PDB entry 4DR2 | X-ray diffraction, 3.25 A resolution | chains A and D of the 21 polymer chains in the assembly

Chain A:
Molecule: 16S rRNA
From: Thermus thermophilus
Sequence (1522 nucleotides; row label = number of the first residue in the row; note: 42 numbers in that range are skipped by the numbering (no residue carries them; nothing is unmodelled there); a row labelled like 190A-190L holds insertion residues (190A, then the next letters in order); numbering starts at 0):
     0 UUUGUUGGAGAGUUUGAUCCUGGCUCAGGGUGAACGCUGGCGGCGUGCCU
    50 AAGACAUGCAAGUCGUGCGGG
    73 CCGCGGGGUUUU
    88 ACUCCG
    95 UGGUC
   101 AGCGGCGGACGGGUGAGUAACGCGUGGGU
  129A G
   130 ACCUACCCGGAAGAGGGGGACAACCCGGGGAAACUCGGGCUAAUCCCCCA
   180 UGUGGACCCGC
190A-190L CCCUUGGGGUGU
   191 GUCCAAAGGGCUUU
   216 GCCCGCUUCCGGAUGGGCCCGCGUCCCAUCAGCUAGUUGGUGGGGUAAUG
   266 GCCCACCAAGGCGACGACGGGUAGCCGGUCUGAGAGGAUGGCCGGCCACA
   316 GGGGCACUGAGACACGGGCCCCACUCCUACGGGAGGCAGCAGUUAGGAAU
   366 CUUCCGCAAUGGGCGCAAGCCUGACGGAGCGACGCCGCUUGGAGGAAGAA
   416 GCCCUUCGGGGUGUAAACUCCUGAA
   442 CCCGGGACGAAACCCCCGACGA
   474 GGGGACUGACGGUACCGGG
   494 GUAAUAGCGCCGGCCAACUCCGUGCCAGCAGCCGCGGUAAUACGGAGGGC
   544 GCGAGCGUUACCCGGAUUCACUGGGCGUAAAGGGCGUGUAGGCGGCCUGG
   594 GGCGUCCCAUGUGAAAGACCACGGCUCAACCGUGGGGGAGCGUGGGAUAC
   644 GCUCAGGCUAGACGGUGGGAGAGGGUGGUGGAAUUCCCGGAGUAGCGGUG
   694 AAAUGCGCAGAUACCGGGAGGAACGCCGAUGGCGAAGGCAGCCACCUGGU
   744 CCACCCGUGACGCUGAGGCGCGAAAGCGUGGGGAGCAAACCGGAUUAGAU
   794 ACCCGGGUAGUCCACGCCCUAAACGAUGCGCGCUAGGUCUCUGGGUCU
   848 CCUGGGGGCCGAAGCUAACGCGUUAAGCGCGCCGCCUGGGGAGUACGGCC
   898 GCAAGGCUGAAACUCAAAGGAAUUGACGGGGGCCCGCACAAGCGGUGGAG
   948 CAUGUGGUUUAAUUCGAAGXAACGCGAAGAACCUUACCAGGCCUUGACAU
   998 GCUAGG
 1003A G
  1004 AACCCGGGUGAAAGCCUGGGGUGCCCC
1030A-1030D GCGA
  1031 GGGGAGCCCUAGCACAGGUGCUGCAUGGCCGUCGUCAGCUCGUGCCGUGA
  1081 GGUGUUGGGUUAAGUCCCGCAACGAGCGCAACCCCCGCCGUUAGUUGCCA
  1131 GCGGUUCGGCCGGGCACUCUAACGGGACUGCCCGCGAAA
  1171 GCGGGAGGAAGGAGGGGACGACGUCUGGUCAGCAUGGCCCUUACGGCCUG
  1221 GGCGACACACGUGCUACAAUGCCCACUACAAAGCGAUGCCACCCGGCAAC
  1271 GGGGAGCUAAUCGCAAAAAGGUGGGCCCAGUUCGGAUUGGGGUCUGCAAC
  1321 CCGACCCCAUGAAGCCGGAAUCGCUAGUAAUCGCGGAUCAG
 1361A C
  1362 CAUGCCGCGGUGAAUACGUUCCCGGGCCUUGUACACACXGCCXGUXACGC
  1412 CAUGGGAGCGGGCUCUACCCGAAGUCGCCGGG
  1446 AGCCUACGGG
  1459 CAGGCGCCGAGGGUAGGGCCCGUGACUGGGGCGAAGUCGUAACAAGGUAG
  1509 CUGUACCGGAAGGUGCGGCUGGAUCCACUCCUUUCU
Disordered / not traced: 0-4, 1534-1538
Differences from the reference sequence: conflict C1534 (A2157 in M26923.1), A1535 (C2158 in M26923.1)
Modified residues: PSU (pseudouridine-5'-monophosphate) at position 516, 7MG (7N-methyl-8-hydroguanosine-5'-monophosphate) at position 527, M2G (N2-dimethylguanosine-5'-monophosphate) at position 966, 5MC (5-methylcytidine-5'-monophosphate) at position 967, 2MG (2N-methylguanosine-5'-monophosphate) at position 1207, 5MC (5-methylcytidine-5'-monophosphate) at position 1400, 4OC (4n,o2'-methylcytidine-5'-monophosphate) at position 1402, 5MC (5-methylcytidine-5'-monophosphate) at position 1404, 5MC (5-methylcytidine-5'-monophosphate) at position 1407, UR3 (3-methyluridine-5'-monophoshate) at position 1498, MA6 (6N-dimethyladenosine-5'-monophoshate) at position 1518, MA6 (6N-dimethyladenosine-5'-monophoshate) at position 1519, PSU (pseudouridine-5'-monophosphate) at position 1540, PSU (pseudouridine-5'-monophosphate) at position 1541
Ion coordination: Mg2+ site 1 near U5 (its only coordinating residue here); Mg2+ site 2 near U12 (its only coordinating residue here); Mg2+ site 3: U12, C526, 7MG_527; Mg2+ site 4 near G21 (its only coordinating residue here); Mg2+ site 5: C48, U49; Mg2+ site 6 near A53 (its only coordinating residue here); Mg2+ site 7: A59, C386; Mg2+ site 8: G61, U62; Mg2+ site 9: G107, G324; Mg2+ site 10: A109, G331; Mg2+ site 11: G117, G289; Mg2+ site 12: C121, G124, U125, G236; 84 more Mg2+ sites not listed
Ligand contacts:
  - paromomycin (PAR), molecule 1: U30, G31, C48, U49, U304, G305, G306, C554, C555
  - paromomycin (PAR), molecule 2: G31, C47, C48, A50, A51, G52, A53, G113, U114, G115, A353, C355, A356, U358, U359, A360, G361, U365, C366
  - paromomycin (PAR), molecule 3: G64, U65, G68, G69, G70, C73, U95, G96, G97, U98, C99, A101
  - paromomycin (PAR), molecule 4: A119, A120, C121, G122, C123, G236, C237, G238, U239, C240, C241, C280, G281, A282
  - paromomycin (PAR), molecule 5: G127, G128, U129, C132, U133, A228, U229, G230, G231
  - paromomycin (PAR), molecule 6: G292, G293, U294, C295, U296, G297, G301, G302, A303, G610, A611, A632
  - paromomycin (PAR), molecule 7: A412, G413, A414, A415, C417, C418, C419, G424, G425, G426, U427, G428
  - paromomycin (PAR), molecule 8: G567, G568, C569, G570, G575, G821, G874, C875, C877, C879, C880
  - paromomycin (PAR), molecule 9: U598, C599, C601, A602, U603, G604, A632, G633, C634, G635, U636, G637
  - paromomycin (PAR), molecule 10: U605, G606, A607, A608, G628, G629, G630, G631
  - paromomycin (PAR), molecule 11: G610, A611, C612, C613, A614, G616, A622, C623, C624, G625, U626, G627
  - paromomycin (PAR), molecule 12: G661, G662, A663, G664, G666, G667, C739, U740, G741, G742, U743
  - paromomycin (PAR), molecule 13: U669, G670, G671, U672, G673, G714, A715, A716, C717, C805, C806, A807
  - paromomycin (PAR), molecule 14: A716, C717, G718, C732, A733, A766, A767, U804, C805, C806, G1525, G1526
  - paromomycin (PAR), molecule 15: C770, G771, U772, G773, G774, G775, G776, A802, G803
  - paromomycin (PAR), molecule 16: C1060, G1061, U1062, U1065, C1066, C1189, G1190
  - paromomycin (PAR), molecule 17: G1405, U1406, 5MC_1407, A1408, C1409, G1489, C1490, G1491, A1492, A1493, G1494, U1495, C1496

Chain D:
Protein: 30S ribosomal protein S4
From: Thermus thermophilus
UniProt: P80373 (RS4_THET8); residues 1-209 here = UniProt positions 1-209
Sequence (209 residues; numbered 1 to 209; the number before each row is that of its first residue):
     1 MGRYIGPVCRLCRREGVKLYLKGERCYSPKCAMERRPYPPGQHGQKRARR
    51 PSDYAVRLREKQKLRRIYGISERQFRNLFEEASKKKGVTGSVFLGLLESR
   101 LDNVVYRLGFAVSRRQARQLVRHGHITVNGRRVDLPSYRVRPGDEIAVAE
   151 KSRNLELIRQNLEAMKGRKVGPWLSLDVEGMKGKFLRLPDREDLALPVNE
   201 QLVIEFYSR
Disordered / not traced: 1
Ion coordination: Zn2+: Cys-9, Cys-12, Cys-26, Cys-31; Mg2+: Ala-82, Lys-85, Gly-87, Thr-89
Swiss-Prot annotation at these positions:
  - binding site (Zn(2+)): Cys-9, Cys-12, Cys-26, Cys-31

Chain A / chain D interface:
Pairs across the interface - 126 pairs, chain A then chain D:
  A8(A) with Glu-205(D), hydrogen bond to the base; Ser-208(D), hydrogen bond to the base; Arg-209(D), base contact
  A26(A) with Arg-209(D), hydrogen bond to the sugar
  G27(A) with Arg-209(D), sugar contact
  G28(A) with Arg-76(D), salt bridge to the phosphate
  C400(A) with Arg-73(D), salt bridge to the phosphate
  C401(A) with Arg-73(D), salt bridge to the phosphate; Asn-77(D), hydrogen bond to the phosphate
  G402(A) with Gln-74(D), phosphate contact; Ser-137(D), hydrogen bond to the phosphate
  C403(A) with Gln-74(D), phosphate contact; Arg-122(D), hydrogen bond to the sugar; Pro-136(D), phosphate contact; Ser-137(D), hydrogen bond to the phosphate
  U404(A) with Gly-2(D), hydrogen bond to the base; Arg-3(D), phosphate contact; Arg-118(D), salt bridge to the phosphate; Arg-122(D), phosphate contact
  U405(A) with Gly-2(D), base contact; Arg-3(D), salt bridge to the phosphate
  G406(A) with Arg-3(D), hydrogen bond to the phosphate; Ile-5(D), sugar contact; Gln-119(D), hydrogen bond to the sugar
  G407(A) with Arg-3(D), salt bridge to the phosphate; Ser-113(D), phosphate contact; Arg-115(D), salt bridge to the phosphate; Gln-116(D), sugar contact; Gln-119(D), sugar contact
  A408(A) with Leu-21(D), phosphate contact; Lys-22(D), phosphate contact; Val-112(D), sugar contact; Ser-113(D), hydrogen bond to the phosphate; Arg-115(D), phosphate contact; Gln-116(D), hydrogen bond to the sugar
  G409(A) with Lys-22(D), salt bridge to the phosphate; Glu-24(D), phosphate contact; Arg-25(D), phosphate contact
  G410(A) with Lys-22(D), hydrogen bond to the base; Arg-25(D), salt bridge to the phosphate; Lys-30(D), salt bridge to the phosphate
  A411(A) with Arg-25(D), salt bridge to the phosphate; Lys-30(D), salt bridge to the phosphate
  A412(A) with Arg-35(D), salt bridge to the phosphate
  G413(A) with Arg-35(D), hydrogen bond to the base; Arg-36(D), base contact
  C419(A) with Gln-42(D), sugar contact
  G425(A) with Tyr-38(D), phosphate contact; Gln-45(D), hydrogen bond to the phosphate
  G426(A) with Arg-36(D), salt bridge to the phosphate; Tyr-38(D), hydrogen bond to the phosphate; Gly-41(D), hydrogen bond to the phosphate; Gln-42(D), hydrogen bond to the sugar; Gln-45(D), phosphate contact
  U427(A) with Arg-13(D), salt bridge to the phosphate; Arg-36(D), salt bridge to the phosphate; Pro-40(D), phosphate contact; Gly-41(D), hydrogen bond to the phosphate
  G428(A) with Pro-7(D), phosphate contact; Arg-10(D), salt bridge to the phosphate; Arg-13(D), phosphate contact; Arg-36(D), hydrogen bond to the sugar
  U429(A) with Arg-13(D), salt bridge to the phosphate; Lys-22(D), hydrogen bond to the sugar; Arg-25(D), hydrogen bond to the sugar; Ala-32(D), phosphate contact; Arg-36(D), salt bridge to the phosphate
  A430(A) with Pro-7(D), phosphate contact; Val-8(D), hydrogen bond to the phosphate; Cys-9(D), hydrogen bond to the phosphate; Lys-22(D), phosphate contact
  C436(A) with Glu-156(D), sugar contact
  U437(A) with Gln-119(D), base contact; His-123(D), hydrogen bond to the sugar; His-125(D), hydrogen bond to the phosphate; Leu-155(D), phosphate contact
  G438(A) with His-123(D), sugar contact; His-125(D), salt bridge to the phosphate
  C489(A) with Arg-132(D), salt bridge to the phosphate
  G490(A) with Arg-132(D), salt bridge to the phosphate
  G491(A) with Lys-151(D), salt bridge to the phosphate
  A496(A) with Gln-119(D), base contact; His-123(D), base contact
  C508(A) with Arg-209(D), salt bridge to the phosphate
  A509(A) with Ser-52(D), hydrogen bond to the phosphate; Tyr-54(D), sugar contact; Ala-55(D), sugar contact
  C511(A) with His-43(D), hydrogen bond to the base
  U512(A) with Gln-42(D), hydrogen bond to the sugar; His-43(D), sugar contact; Lys-46(D), salt bridge to the phosphate; Arg-49(D), salt bridge to the phosphate
  G540(A) with Gln-42(D), hydrogen bond to the base
  G541(A) with Gly-41(D), phosphate contact; Gln-42(D), hydrogen bond to the sugar
  G542(A) with Arg-10(D), salt bridge to the phosphate; Arg-14(D), hydrogen bond to the phosphate; Pro-40(D), phosphate contact; Gly-41(D), phosphate contact
  C543(A) with Arg-10(D), salt bridge to the phosphate; Arg-14(D), salt bridge to the phosphate; Arg-59(D), phosphate contact
  G544(A) with Leu-58(D), phosphate contact; Arg-59(D), salt bridge to the phosphate; Gln-62(D), hydrogen bond to the phosphate; Arg-66(D), salt bridge to the phosphate
  C545(A) with Lys-61(D), salt bridge to the phosphate; Gln-62(D), hydrogen bond to the phosphate; Arg-65(D), salt bridge to the phosphate; Glu-72(D), sugar contact
  G546(A) with Tyr-4(D), base contact; Arg-65(D), salt bridge to the phosphate; Ser-71(D), phosphate contact; Glu-72(D), hydrogen bond to the phosphate; Arg-73(D), hydrogen bond to the phosphate
  A547(A) with Gly-2(D), hydrogen bond to the phosphate
  C612(A) with Lys-84(D), salt bridge to the phosphate
  C613(A) with Lys-84(D), salt bridge to the phosphate
  A614(A) with Lys-85(D), salt bridge to the phosphate
  U619(A) with Arg-132(D), base contact; Val-133(D), base contact; Asp-134(D), hydrogen bond to the base; Leu-135(D), base contact
  C620(A) with Leu-135(D), base contact; Ser-137(D), base contact; Tyr-138(D), sugar contact
Other interface residues (no listed pair), chain A (53 interface residues in all): C418, C435, A439, G616
Other interface residues (no listed pair), chain D (70 interface residues in all): Gly-6, Gly-23, Arg-141, Leu-157, Phe-206

Overview:
The interface between chain A and chain D involves 53 residues on one side and 70 on the other, with 38
hydrogen bonds and 37 salt bridges. Polar pairs include A8(A)/Glu-205(D), A8(A)/Ser-208(D) and
U404(A)/Gly-2(D). Ligands of chain A: 17 copies of paromomycin.
Here chain A is 16S rRNA and chain D is 30S ribosomal protein S4, both from Thermus thermophilus. Entry 4DR2
(Crystal structure of the Thermus thermophilus (HB8) 30S ribosomal subunit with multiple copies of paromomycin
molecules ...) was determined by X-ray diffraction, deposited together with 4DR1, 4DR3, 4DR4, 4DR5, 4DR6 and
4DR7.
